8S3D - chains A and E of the 6 polymer chains in the assembly; structure by X-ray diffraction, 1.65 A resolution.

[Chain A (and E)]
Protein: Glutamate dehydrogenase
From: Arabidopsis thaliana
Notes: chain E of this document is another copy of the same molecule, construct and numbering; everything in this record applies to it too
UniProtKB: G7JYL4 (G7JYL4_MEDTR); residue numbers follow UniProt; this construct covers 1-411
Sequence (414 residues; each row starts with the number of its first residue; numbers below 1 keep their minus sign (Ser-2 is residue -2)):
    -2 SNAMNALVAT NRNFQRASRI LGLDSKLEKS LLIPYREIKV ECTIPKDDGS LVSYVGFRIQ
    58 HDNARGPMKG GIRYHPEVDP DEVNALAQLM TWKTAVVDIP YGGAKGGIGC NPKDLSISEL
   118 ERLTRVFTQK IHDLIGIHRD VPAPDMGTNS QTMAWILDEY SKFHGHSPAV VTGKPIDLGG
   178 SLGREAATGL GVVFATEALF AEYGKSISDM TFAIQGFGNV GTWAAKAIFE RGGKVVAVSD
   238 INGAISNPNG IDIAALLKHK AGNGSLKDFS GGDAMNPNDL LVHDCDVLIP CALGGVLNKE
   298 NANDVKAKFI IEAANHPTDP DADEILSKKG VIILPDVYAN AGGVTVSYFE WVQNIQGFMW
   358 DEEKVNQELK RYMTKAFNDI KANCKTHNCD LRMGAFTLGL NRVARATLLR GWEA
Disordered / not traced: -2 to -1
Sequence notes: expression tag (-2 to 0)
Metal / ion sites: Ca2+ site 1: Ser27, Ile30 (shared with Glu38(E) of chain E); Ca2+ site 2: Glu38 (shared with Ser27(E), Ile30(E) of chain E); Na+: Asp44 (together with tetraethylene glycol) (shared with 1 residue of chain C)
Residues lining bound ligands:
  - (2S)-2-azanyl-2-oxidanyl-pentanedioic acid (8GL): Lys66, Gly67, Gly68, Met87, Lys90, Lys102, Ala140, Pro141, Asp142, Thr169, Arg181, Asn312, Asn337, Gly340, Val341, Ser344
  - glycine (GLY): Pro141, Thr145, Asn146, Ser147, Gly170, Arg181, Glu182, Asn216
  - NAD (nicotinamide-adenine-dinucleotide): Arg70, Lys90, Asp142, Met143, Gly144, Arg181, Thr185, Gln212, Gly213, Phe214, Gly215, Asn216, Val217, Gly218, Ser236, Asp237, Ile238, Cys288, Ala289, Leu290, Ala310, Ala311, Asn312, Asn337, Gly340

[Chain A / chain E interface]
Pairs across the interface (45):
  Lys23(A) with Ser47(E); Leu48(E)
  Lys26(A) with Ser50(E), hydrogen bond (side chain-backbone)
  Ser27(A) with Glu38(E), hydrogen bond
  Ile30(A) with Glu38(E); Ser50(E); Val52(E), hydrophobic
  Pro31(A) with Glu38(E)
  Tyr32(A) with Val37(E); Glu38(E), hydrogen bond (backbone-backbone); Lys127(E)
  Arg33(A) with Lys36(E); Val37(E); Asp130(E), salt bridge
  Glu34(A) with Glu34(E); Ile35(E); Lys36(E), hydrogen bond (backbone-backbone)
  Ile35(A) with Glu34(E); Ile35(E), hydrophobic
  Lys36(A) with Arg33(E); Glu34(E), hydrogen bond (backbone-backbone)
  Val37(A) with Tyr32(E); Arg33(E)
  Glu38(A) with Ser27(E), hydrogen bond; Ile30(E); Pro31(E); Tyr32(E), hydrogen bond (backbone-backbone)
  Thr40(A) with Trp409(E)
  Pro42(A) with Trp409(E); Glu410(E)
  Leu48(A) with Lys23(E); Trp409(E), hydrophobic
  Ser50(A) with Lys26(E), hydrogen bond (backbone-side chain); Ile30(E)
  Val52(A) with Ile30(E), hydrophobic
  Gln126(A) with Ala411(E), hydrogen bond (side chain-backbone)
  Lys127(A) with Tyr32(E)
  Asp130(A) with Arg33(E), salt bridge
  Leu131(A) with Asp130(E); Leu131(E), hydrophobic
  Trp409(A) with Thr40(E); Pro42(E); Leu48(E)
  Glu410(A) with Pro42(E)
  Ala411(A) with Gln126(E), hydrogen bond (backbone-side chain)
Interface residues without a listed pair, chain A (25 interface residues in all): Val123
Interface residues without a listed pair, chain E (26 interface residues in all): Val123

[Summary]
25 residues of chain A and 26 residues of chain E are in contact, with 10 hydrogen bonds and 2 salt bridges.
Polar pairs include Arg33(A)-Asp130(E), Lys26(A)-Ser50(E) and Ser27(A)-Glu38(E). Bound to chain A: NAD,
(2S)-2-azanyl-2-oxidanyl-pentanedioic acid and glycine.
Both chains are Glutamate dehydrogenase (Arabidopsis thaliana). Entry 8S3D (Crystal structure of Medicago
truncatula glutamate dehydrogenase 2 in complex with 2-amino-2-hydroxyglutarate (reaction intermediate) and
NAD) was determined by X-ray diffraction (same publication as 8S38, 8S39, 8S3A, 8S3B and 8S3C).
